1AHN - chain A; structure by X-ray diffraction, 2.60 A resolution.

[Chain A]
Protein: Flavodoxin
Organism: Escherichia coli
UniProtKB: P61949 (FLAV_ECOLI); residues 2-176 here correspond to UniProt positions 1-175 (UniProt number = residue number - 1)
Chain sequence (175 residues; numbered 2 to 176; the number before each row is that of its first residue):
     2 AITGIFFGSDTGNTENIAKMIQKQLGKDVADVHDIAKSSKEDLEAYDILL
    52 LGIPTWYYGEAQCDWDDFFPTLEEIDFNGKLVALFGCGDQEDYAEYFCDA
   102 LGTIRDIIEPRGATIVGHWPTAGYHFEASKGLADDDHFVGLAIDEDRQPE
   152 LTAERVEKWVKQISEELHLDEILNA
Disordered / not traced: 171-176
Ion coordination: Ca2+: Asp-93, Arg-148
Residues lining bound ligands: FMN (flavin mononucleotide): Gly-9, Ser-10, Asp-11, Thr-12, Gly-13, Asn-14, Thr-15, Glu-16, Pro-55, Thr-56, Trp-57, Tyr-58, Tyr-59, Gly-60, Cys-88, Gly-89, Asp-90, Tyr-94, Tyr-97, Phe-98, Cys-99, Asp-147

[In short]
Bound to chain A: flavin mononucleotide. Asp-93 and Arg-148 coordinate Ca2+.
Chain A is Flavodoxin (Escherichia coli); the structure, E. coli flavodoxin at 2.6 angstroms resolution, was
determined by X-ray diffraction.
